Entry 7OFQ (electron microscopy, 3.08 A resolution); this record covers chains O and c of the 45 polymer chains in the assembly.

# Chain O (and c)
Protein: Archaellin
Source organism: Methanocaldococcus villosus
Notes: chain c of this document is another copy of the same molecule, construct and numbering; everything in this record applies to it too
Sequence (209 residues; numbered 13 to 221; the number before each row is that of its first residue):
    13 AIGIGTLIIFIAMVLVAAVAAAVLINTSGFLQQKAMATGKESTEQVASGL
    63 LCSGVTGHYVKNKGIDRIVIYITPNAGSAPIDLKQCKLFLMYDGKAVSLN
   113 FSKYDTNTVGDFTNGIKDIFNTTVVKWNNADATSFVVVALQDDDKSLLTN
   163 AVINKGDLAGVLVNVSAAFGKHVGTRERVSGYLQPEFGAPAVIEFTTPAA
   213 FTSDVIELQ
Bound ions: Ca2+: Asp154, Asp156, Ser158, Asn166, Asp169

# How chain O and chain c interact
Contacting residue pairs - 4 pairs, chain O then chain c:
  Ala13(O) with Met25(c)
  Gly15(O) with Ala32(c)
  Leu19(O) with Val35(c), hydrophobic
  Asp155(O) with Arg188(c), salt bridge
Interface residues without a listed pair, chain O (7 interface residues in all): Ile16, Thr18, Phe22
Interface residues without a listed pair, chain c (8 interface residues in all): Val28, Ala29, Leu36, Thr39

# Overview
Chain O and chain c form an interface of 7 and 8 residues respectively, with 1 salt bridge. Its one
salt-bridged contact is Asp155(O)-Arg188(c). Asp154(O), Asp156(O), Ser158(O), Asn166(O) and Asp169(O)
coordinate Ca2+.
Both chains are Archaellin (Methanocaldococcus villosus). Entry 7OFQ (The archaellum of Methanocaldococcus
villosus) was determined by electron microscopy.
